9MWZ - chains A and B of the 4 polymer chains in the assembly; structure by electron microscopy, 2.00 A resolution.

[Chain A]
Molecule: viral protein 1
Organism: enterovirus D68
Notes: EC 3.4.22.29, 3.6.1.15, 3.4.22.28, 2.7.7.48
UniProt: A0A1I9KHM1 (A0A1I9KHM1_HED68); residues 1001-1297 here correspond to UniProt positions 565-861 (UniProt number = residue number - 436)
Amino-acid sequence (297 residues; row label = number of the first residue in the row):
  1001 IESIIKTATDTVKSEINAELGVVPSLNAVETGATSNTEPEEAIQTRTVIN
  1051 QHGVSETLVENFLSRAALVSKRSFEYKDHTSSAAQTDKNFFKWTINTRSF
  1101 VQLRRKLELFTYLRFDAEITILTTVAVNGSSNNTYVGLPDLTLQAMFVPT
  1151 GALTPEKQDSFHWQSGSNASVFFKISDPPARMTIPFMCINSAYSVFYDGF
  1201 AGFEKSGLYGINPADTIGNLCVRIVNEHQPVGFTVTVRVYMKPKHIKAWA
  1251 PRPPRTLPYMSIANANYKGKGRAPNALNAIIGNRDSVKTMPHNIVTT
Differences from the reference sequence: conflict Gly-1271 (Glu835 in A0A1I9KHM1)

[Chain B]
Molecule: viral protein 2
Organism: enterovirus D68
Notes: EC 3.4.22.29, 3.6.1.15, 3.4.22.28, 2.7.7.48
UniProt: A0A1P7ZRE5 (A0A1P7ZRE5_HED68); residues 2012-2248 here correspond to UniProt positions 81-317 (UniProt number = residue number - 1931)
Amino-acid sequence (237 residues; row label = number of the first residue in the row):
  2012 RVLQLKLGNSAIVTQEAANYCCAYGEWPNYLPDHEAVAIDKPTQPETATD
  2062 RFYTLRSVKWEAGSTGWWWKLPDALNNIGMFGQNVQHHYLYRSGFLIHVQ
  2112 CNATKFHQGALLVVAIPEHQRGAHNTNTSPGFDDIMKGEEGGTFNHPYVL
  2162 DDGTSLACATIFPHQWINLRTNNSATIVLPWMNAAPMDFPLRHNQWTLAI
  2212 IPVVPLGTRTMSSMVPITVSIAPMCCEFNGLRHAITQ

[Interface between chain A and chain B]
Residue-residue contacts (88; chain A residue first):
  Val-1029(A) with Trp-2177(B)
  Glu-1030(A) with Gln-2176(B); Trp-2177(B), hydrogen bond (backbone-backbone); Asn-2179(B), hydrogen bond; Thr-2182(B), hydrogen bond; Asn-2183(B)
  Thr-1031(A) with Ala-2029(B); Gln-2176(B), hydrogen bond (backbone-side chain)
  Gly-1032(A) with His-2175(B)
  Thr-1111(A) with Glu-2129(B)
  Tyr-1112(A) with Glu-2129(B), hydrogen bond; Met-2193(B); Asn-2194(B)
  Asn-1190(A) with Ala-2195(B); Ala-2196(B)
  Ser-1191(A) with Ala-2195(B), hydrogen bond (backbone-backbone)
  Ala-1192(A) with Ala-2195(B)
  Phe-1196(A) with Glu-2129(B); Gln-2131(B)
  Tyr-1197(A) with Glu-2129(B); Gln-2131(B), hydrogen bond (backbone-side chain); His-2204(B)
  Asp-1198(A) with Lys-2081(B), salt bridge; Glu-2129(B), hydrogen bond (backbone-side chain); His-2130(B); His-2204(B); Asn-2205(B), hydrogen bond (backbone-backbone); Thr-2208(B)
  Gly-1199(A) with Arg-2203(B)
  Phe-1200(A) with Phe-2143(B), hydrophobic; Arg-2203(B), hydrogen bond (backbone-backbone)
  Gly-1202(A) with Arg-2203(B)
  Phe-1203(A) with Phe-2200(B), hydrophobic; Arg-2203(B), hydrogen bond (backbone-side chain)
  Lys-1205(A) with Phe-2143(B); Arg-2203(B); Gln-2248(B), hydrogen bond (side chain-backbone)
  Tyr-1209(A) with His-2130(B); Gln-2131(B); Arg-2132(B), hydrogen bond (side chain-backbone); Pro-2141(B); Ile-2146(B)
  Gly-1210(A) with Gln-2131(B)
  Ala-1250(A) with Tyr-2035(B); Met-2193(B), hydrophobic
  Pro-1251(A) with Ile-2172(B); Phe-2173(B)
  Arg-1252(A) with Pro-2128(B), hydrogen bond (side chain-backbone); Glu-2129(B), hydrogen bond (side chain-backbone)
  Pro-1253(A) with Thr-2165(B); Ser-2166(B); Cys-2169(B); Ile-2172(B); Phe-2173(B)
  Pro-1254(A) with Thr-2165(B)
  Arg-1255(A) with Asp-2163(B), hydrogen bond (side chain-backbone); Gly-2164(B)
  Thr-1256(A) with Gly-2164(B), hydrogen bond (backbone-backbone); Thr-2165(B), hydrogen bond (side chain-backbone); Ser-2166(B)
  Leu-1257(A) with Gly-2164(B), hydrogen bond (backbone-backbone)
  Met-1260(A) with Thr-2137(B); Asn-2138(B)
  Asn-1264(A) with Asn-2138(B), hydrogen bond (side chain-backbone); Thr-2139(B); Ser-2140(B), hydrogen bond
  Ala-1265(A) with Asp-2163(B)
  Asn-1266(A) with Gly-2133(B); Ala-2134(B), hydrogen bond (side chain-backbone); Thr-2137(B), hydrogen bond (side chain-backbone); Asn-2138(B); Thr-2139(B), hydrogen bond (side chain-backbone)
  Tyr-1267(A) with Gly-2133(B); Ala-2134(B), hydrogen bond (backbone-backbone); His-2135(B); Asn-2136(B), hydrogen bond (backbone-backbone); His-2157(B), hydrogen bond; Asp-2162(B); Asp-2163(B); Gly-2164(B)
  Lys-1268(A) with Asn-2136(B)
  Leu-1277(A) with His-2135(B); His-2157(B); Tyr-2159(B); Val-2160(B), hydrophobic
  Asn-1278(A) with Tyr-2159(B)
  Ala-1279(A) with Tyr-2159(B)
  Ile-1280(A) with Tyr-2159(B), hydrogen bond (backbone-side chain)
Also at the interface, not in a pair above, chain A (40 interface residues in all): Ser-1194, Glu-1204, Ala-1263
Also at the interface, not in a pair above, chain B (51 interface residues in all): Asn-2030, Tyr-2100, Gly-2142, Met-2147, Ala-2170

[Summary]
40 residues of chain A and 51 residues of chain B are in contact; the contacts include 28 hydrogen bonds and 1
salt bridge. Among the polar pairs are Asp-1198(A)/Lys-2081(B), Glu-1030(A)/Asn-2179(B) and
Glu-1030(A)/Thr-2182(B).
Here chain A is viral protein 1 and chain B is viral protein 2, both from enterovirus D68. Entry 9MWZ (Cryo-EM
Structure of Human Enterovirus D68 USA/IL/14-18952) was determined by electron microscopy, deposited together
with 9MXC.
